9K3N - chains H and LA of the 300 polymer chains in the assembly; structure by electron microscopy, 2.59 A resolution.

Chain H (and LA):
Name: capsid protein F
Organism: Salmonella phage PJNS002
Notes: chain LA of this document is another copy of the same molecule, construct and numbering; everything in this record applies to it too
Amino-acid sequence (429 residues; each row starts with the number of its first residue):
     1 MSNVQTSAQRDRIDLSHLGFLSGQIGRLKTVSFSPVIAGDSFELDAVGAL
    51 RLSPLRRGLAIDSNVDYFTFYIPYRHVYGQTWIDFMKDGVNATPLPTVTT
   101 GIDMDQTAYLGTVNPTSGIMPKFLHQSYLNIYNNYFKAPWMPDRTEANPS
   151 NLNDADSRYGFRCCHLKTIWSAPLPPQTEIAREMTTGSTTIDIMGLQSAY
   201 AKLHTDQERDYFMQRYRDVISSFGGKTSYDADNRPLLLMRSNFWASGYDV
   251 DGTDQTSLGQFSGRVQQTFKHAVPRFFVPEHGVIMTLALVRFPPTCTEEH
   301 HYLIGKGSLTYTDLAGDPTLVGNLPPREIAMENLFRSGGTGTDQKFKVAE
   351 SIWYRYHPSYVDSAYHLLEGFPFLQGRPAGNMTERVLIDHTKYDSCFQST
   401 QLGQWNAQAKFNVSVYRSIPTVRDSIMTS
Disordered / not traced: 1

Chain H / chain LA interface:
Pairs across the interface (116):
  Ser-2(H) with Tyr-200(LA)
  Val-4(H) with Asn-323(LA)
  Gln-5(H) with Thr-319(LA); Gly-322(LA); Asn-323(LA), hydrogen bond (backbone-side chain)
  Thr-6(H) with Thr-319(LA)
  Ile-13(H) with Tyr-354(LA); Arg-355(LA)
  Asp-14(H) with Arg-355(LA)
  Leu-15(H) with Arg-355(LA); Tyr-356(LA); His-357(LA)
  Ser-16(H) with His-357(LA)
  His-17(H) with His-357(LA); Pro-358(LA); Ser-359(LA)
  Leu-18(H) with Ser-359(LA), hydrogen bond (backbone-side chain); Tyr-360(LA), hydrogen bond (backbone-backbone)
  Gly-19(H) with Tyr-360(LA)
  Phe-20(H) with Ile-61(LA), hydrophobic; Tyr-360(LA), hydrogen bond (backbone-backbone); Val-361(LA), hydrophobic; Asp-362(LA), hydrogen bond (backbone-backbone); Tyr-365(LA); Phe-373(LA), hydrophobic
  Leu-21(H) with Tyr-365(LA), hydrogen bond (backbone-side chain)
  Ser-22(H) with Asp-362(LA), hydrogen bond; Ala-364(LA)
  Lys-29(H) with Asp-362(LA), salt bridge
  Phe-33(H) with His-357(LA), hydrogen bond (backbone-side chain)
  Ile-37(H) with Ala-315(LA)
  Pro-54(H) with Gly-259(LA)
  Tyr-74(H) with Leu-314(LA), hydrophobic
  Trp-82(H) with Leu-314(LA), hydrophobic
  Phe-85(H) with Thr-310(LA); Tyr-311(LA), hydrophobic
  Met-86(H) with Tyr-311(LA), hydrophobic
  Gly-89(H) with Tyr-311(LA)
  Val-90(H) with Tyr-311(LA); Leu-320(LA), hydrophobic
  Pro-94(H) with Ser-308(LA); Leu-309(LA)
  Leu-95(H) with Leu-309(LA), hydrogen bond (backbone-backbone)
  Thr-97(H) with Gly-307(LA)
  Ile-102(H) with Arg-336(LA), hydrogen bond (backbone-side chain)
  Asp-103(H) with Arg-336(LA)
  Met-104(H) with Glu-298(LA); Arg-336(LA); Ser-363(LA); His-366(LA)
  Asp-105(H) with Ser-363(LA)
  Ala-108(H) with Tyr-360(LA)
  Gly-111(H) with Tyr-360(LA)
  Thr-112(H) with His-300(LA); Tyr-360(LA)
  Val-113(H) with Thr-297(LA); Glu-299(LA); His-300(LA)
  Asn-114(H) with Arg-336(LA), hydrogen bond (backbone-side chain)
  Pro-115(H) with His-300(LA); Arg-336(LA)
  Thr-116(H) with Glu-332(LA); Arg-336(LA); Ser-337(LA), hydrogen bond (side chain-backbone)
  Ile-119(H) with Ile-304(LA)
  Pro-121(H) with Leu-303(LA); Ile-304(LA); Gly-307(LA); Leu-309(LA), hydrophobic
  Leu-124(H) with Ile-304(LA), hydrophobic
  Val-250(H) with Asp-251(LA); Gly-252(LA)
  Asp-251(H) with Thr-253(LA)
  Gly-252(H) with Thr-253(LA)
  Thr-253(H) with Thr-253(LA), hydrogen bond
  Asp-254(H) with Thr-253(LA); Asp-254(LA); Gln-255(LA), hydrogen bond (side chain-backbone)
  Thr-256(H) with Gln-255(LA)
  Ser-257(H) with Thr-253(LA); Asp-254(LA); Gln-255(LA)
  Gln-260(H) with Leu-258(LA)
  Ser-262(H) with Leu-258(LA)
  Arg-264(H) with Phe-261(LA)
  His-281(H) with Ala-315(LA), hydrogen bond (side chain-backbone)
  Gln-398(H) with Leu-258(LA)
  Gln-401(H) with Ala-364(LA); His-366(LA); Leu-368(LA)
  Leu-402(H) with Arg-57(LA); Ala-364(LA); Tyr-365(LA), hydrophobic; Leu-368(LA), hydrophobic
  Asn-406(H) with Tyr-365(LA)
  Ala-407(H) with Tyr-365(LA), hydrogen bond (backbone-side chain)
  Gln-408(H) with Ala-60(LA), hydrogen bond (side chain-backbone)
  Arg-417(H) with Tyr-354(LA), hydrogen bond (side chain-backbone)
  Ser-418(H) with Pro-318(LA)
  Ile-419(H) with Arg-355(LA)
  Pro-420(H) with Pro-318(LA); Val-321(LA); Arg-355(LA), hydrogen bond (backbone-side chain)
  Thr-421(H) with Arg-355(LA)
  Val-422(H) with Arg-355(LA)
  Asp-424(H) with Gly-322(LA)
  Ser-425(H) with Val-321(LA), hydrogen bond (side chain-backbone); Leu-324(LA); Arg-355(LA)
  Ile-426(H) with Gln-207(LA); Tyr-211(LA), hydrophobic
  Met-427(H) with His-204(LA); Gln-207(LA); Tyr-211(LA), hydrophobic
  Thr-428(H) with Leu-203(LA); Gln-207(LA), hydrogen bond
Interface residues without a listed pair, chain H (81 interface residues in all): Asn-3, Ala-8, Val-31, Ser-34, Pro-35, Ser-117, Met-120, Phe-123, Tyr-248, Phe-261, Arg-423, Ser-429
Interface residues without a listed pair, chain LA (61 interface residues in all): Glu-208, Phe-212, His-301, Gly-316, Ala-349, Ser-351, Leu-367

Summary:
Chain H and chain LA form an interface of 81 and 61 residues respectively, with 21 hydrogen bonds and 1 salt
bridge. Polar pairs include Lys-29(H)/Asp-362(LA), Gln-5(H)/Asn-323(LA) and Leu-18(H)/Ser-359(LA).
Both chains are capsid protein F (Salmonella phage PJNS002). Entry 9K3N (The structure of Salmonella phage
PJNS002) was determined by electron microscopy, deposited together with 9K3M.
